Entry 9M2F (electron microscopy, 2.93 A resolution); this record covers chains B and G of the 6 polymer chains in the assembly.

# Chain B
Molecule: Guanine nucleotide-binding protein G(I)/G(S)/G(T) subunit beta-1
Source organism: Rattus norvegicus
Reference sequence: P54311 (GBB1_RAT); residue numbers follow UniProt; this construct covers 2-340
Sequence (366 residues; numbered -10 to 355; the number before each row is that of its first residue; numbers below 1 keep their minus sign (Met-10 is residue -10)):
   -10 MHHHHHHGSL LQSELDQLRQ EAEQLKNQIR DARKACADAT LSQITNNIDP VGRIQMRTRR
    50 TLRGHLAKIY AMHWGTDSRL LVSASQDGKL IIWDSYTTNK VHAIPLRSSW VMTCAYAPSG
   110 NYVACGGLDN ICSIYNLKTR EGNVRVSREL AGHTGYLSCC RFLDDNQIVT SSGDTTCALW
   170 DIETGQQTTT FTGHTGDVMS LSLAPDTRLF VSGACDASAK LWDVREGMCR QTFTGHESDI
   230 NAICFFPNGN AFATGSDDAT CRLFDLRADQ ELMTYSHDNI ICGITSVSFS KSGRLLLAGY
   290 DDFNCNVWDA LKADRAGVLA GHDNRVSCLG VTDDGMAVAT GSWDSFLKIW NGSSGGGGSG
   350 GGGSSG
Not modelled in the structure: -10 to 1, 343-355
Differences from the reference sequence: initiating methionine (-10); expression tag (-9 to 1, 341-355)
UniProt features mapped onto this chain:
  - modified residue: Ser2 (N-acetylserine), His266 (Phosphohistidine)

# Chain G
Molecule: Guanine nucleotide-binding protein G(I)/G(S)/G(O) subunit gamma-2
Source organism: Bos taurus
Reference sequence: P63212 (GBG2_BOVIN); residue numbers follow UniProt; this construct covers 1-71
Sequence (71 residues; row label = number of the first residue in the row):
     1 MASNNTASIA QARKLVEQLK MEANIDRIKV SKAAADLMAY CEAHAKEDPL LTPVPASENP
    61 FREKKFFCAI L
Not modelled in the structure: 1-6, 64-71
UniProt features mapped onto this chain:
  - modified residue: Ala2 (N-acetylalanine), Cys68 (Cysteine methyl ester)
  - lipidation: Cys68 (S-geranylgeranyl cysteine)

# Interface between chain B and chain G
Contacting residue pairs - 89 pairs, chain B then chain G:
  Glu3(B) - Ile9(G)
  Leu4(B) - Ser8(G)
  Leu7(B) - Ala12(G)  hydrophobic
  Leu7(B) - Arg13(G)
  Leu7(B) - Val16(G)
  Ala11(B) - Leu15(G)  hydrophobic
  Ala11(B) - Leu19(G)
  Leu14(B) - Val16(G)
  Leu14(B) - Leu19(G)  hydrophobic
  Leu14(B) - Lys20(G)
  Leu14(B) - Ala23(G)  hydrophobic
  Lys15(B) - Leu19(G)
  Gln17(B) - Ala23(G)
  Ile18(B) - Glu22(G)
  Ile18(B) - Ala23(G)  hydrophobic
  Ile18(B) - Arg27(G)
  Ala21(B) - Arg27(G)
  Arg22(B) - Glu22(G)  salt bridge
  Ala24(B) - Lys29(G)
  Cys25(B) - Arg27(G)
  Cys25(B) - Ile28(G)
  Cys25(B) - Lys29(G)
  Cys25(B) - Val30(G)  hydrogen bond (backbone-backbone)
  Asp27(B) - Lys29(G)
  Asp27(B) - Val30(G)
  Asp27(B) - Ser31(G)
  Ala28(B) - Val30(G)
  Leu30(B) - Ala34(G)  hydrophobic
  Ile33(B) - Ser31(G)
  Ile33(B) - Ala34(G)  hydrophobic
  Ile33(B) - Met38(G)
  Thr34(B) - Met38(G)
  Ile37(B) - Met38(G)  hydrophobic
  Val40(B) - Leu51(G)  hydrophobic
  Met45(B) - Leu50(G)  hydrophobic
  Arg48(B) - Asn59(G)
  Arg48(B) - Phe61(G)
  Arg49(B) - Pro60(G)
  Arg49(B) - Phe61(G)
  Arg49(B) - Arg62(G)  hydrogen bond (side chain-backbone)
  Ser84(B) - Phe61(G)
  Tyr85(B) - Pro60(G)
  Tyr85(B) - Phe61(G)  hydrophobic
  Cys218(B) - Gln18(G)  hydrogen bond
  Arg219(B) - Glu22(G)
  Arg219(B) - Ile25(G)
  Gln220(B) - Glu22(G)
  Thr221(B) - Glu22(G)  hydrogen bond (backbone-side chain)
  Phe235(B) - Leu37(G)  hydrophobic
  Phe235(B) - Tyr40(G)  hydrophobic
  Phe235(B) - Cys41(G)  hydrophobic
  Pro236(B) - Tyr40(G)
  Asn237(B) - Tyr40(G)
  Asp254(B) - Ala33(G)
  Arg256(B) - Arg27(G)
  Arg256(B) - Ile28(G)
  Arg256(B) - Asp36(G)  salt bridge
  Ala257(B) - Val30(G)  hydrophobic
  Asp258(B) - Glu22(G)
  Asp258(B) - Arg27(G)  salt bridge
  Gln259(B) - Val30(G)
  Leu261(B) - Val30(G)  hydrophobic
  Leu261(B) - Leu37(G)  hydrophobic
  Ser279(B) - Asp48(G)  hydrogen bond
  Ser279(B) - Leu50(G)
  Lys280(B) - Glu47(G)
  Lys280(B) - Asp48(G)
  Ser281(B) - Tyr40(G)
  Ser281(B) - Cys41(G)
  Ser281(B) - His44(G)
  Ser281(B) - Asp48(G)  hydrogen bond
  Ser281(B) - Leu51(G)
  Gly282(B) - Cys41(G)  hydrogen bond (backbone-side chain)
  Arg283(B) - Cys41(G)
  Arg283(B) - Leu51(G)
  Leu284(B) - Leu51(G)  hydrophobic
  Leu300(B) - Cys41(G)  hydrophobic
  Asp323(B) - Pro49(G)
  Gly324(B) - Pro49(G)
  Gly324(B) - Leu50(G)  hydrogen bond (backbone-backbone)
  Met325(B) - Pro49(G)  hydrophobic
  Met325(B) - Leu50(G)
  Met325(B) - Pro60(G)
  Ala326(B) - Phe61(G)  hydrophobic
  Val327(B) - Leu50(G)  hydrophobic
  Ile338(B) - Phe61(G)  hydrophobic
  Asn340(B) - Asn59(G)  hydrogen bond
  Asn340(B) - Phe61(G)
  Ser342(B) - Pro53(G)
Also at the interface, not in a pair above, chain B (57 interface residues in all): Glu10, Ala26, Trp63, Ala240, Gly341
Also at the interface, not in a pair above, chain G (38 interface residues in all): Asp26, Ala45, Val54

# In short
57 residues of chain B and 38 residues of chain G are in contact; the contacts include 9 hydrogen bonds and 3
salt bridges. Among the polar pairs are Arg22(B)-Glu22(G), Arg256(B)-Asp36(G) and Asp258(B)-Arg27(G).
Chain B is Guanine nucleotide-binding protein G(I)/G(S)/G(T) subunit beta-1 (Rattus norvegicus) and chain G is
Guanine nucleotide-binding protein G(I)/G(S)/G(O) subunit gamma-2 (Bos taurus); the structure, Structure of
neuropeptide FF receptor 1 complex with NPFF, was determined by electron microscopy, deposited together with
9M0R and 9M54.
